Entry 6G48 (X-ray diffraction, 1.91 A resolution); this record covers chains A and B of the 3 polymer chains in the assembly.

== Chain A ==
Name: Urease subunit gamma
From: Sporosarcina pasteurii
Notes: EC 3.5.1.5
UniProt: A0A0H3YGY5 (A0A0H3YGY5_SPOPA); residues 2-100 here = UniProt positions 2-100
Amino-acid sequence (100 residues; each row starts with the number of its first residue):
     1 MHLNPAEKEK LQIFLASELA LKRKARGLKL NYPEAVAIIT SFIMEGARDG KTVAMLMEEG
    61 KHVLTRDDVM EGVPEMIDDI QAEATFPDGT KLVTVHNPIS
Modified residues: Met1 (N-carboxymethionine; CXM)

== Chain B ==
Name: Urease subunit beta
From: Sporosarcina pasteurii
Notes: EC 3.5.1.5
UniProt: P41021 (URE2_SPOPA); residues 5-126 here = UniProt positions 5-126
Amino-acid sequence (122 residues; row label = number of the first residue in the row):
     5 NYIVPGEYRV AEGEIEINAG REKTTIRVSN TGDRPIQVGS HIHFVEVNKE LLFDRAEGIG
    65 RRLNIPSGTA ARFEPGEEME VELTELGGNR EVFGISDLTN GSVDNKELIL QRAKELGYKG
   125 VE

== How chain A and chain B interact ==
Pairs across the interface (11; chain A residue first):
  Arg66(A) - Tyr6(B)  hydrogen bond
  Glu71(A) - Asn5(B)
  Glu71(A) - Tyr6(B)
  Glu71(A) - Ile7(B)  hydrogen bond (side chain-backbone)
  Gly72(A) - Tyr6(B)  hydrogen bond (backbone-side chain)
  Gly72(A) - Ile7(B)
  Gly72(A) - Pro9(B)
  Pro74(A) - Tyr6(B)
  Glu75(A) - Tyr6(B)  hydrogen bond
  Glu75(A) - Val8(B)
  Met76(A) - Pro9(B)  hydrophobic

== Overview ==
The interface between chain A and chain B involves 6 residues on one side and 5 on the other; the contacts
include 4 hydrogen bonds. Among the polar pairs are Arg66(A)-Tyr6(B), Glu71(A)-Ile7(B) and Gly72(A)-Tyr6(B).
Here chain A is Urease subunit gamma and chain B is Urease subunit beta, both from Sporosarcina pasteurii.
Entry 6G48 (Sporosarcina pasteurii urease inhibited by silver) was determined by X-ray diffraction.
